4FIP - chains A and D of the 8 polymer chains in the assembly; structure by X-ray diffraction, 2.69 A resolution.

== Chain A ==
Molecule: Ubiquitin carboxyl-terminal hydrolase 8
Source organism: Saccharomyces cerevisiae
Notes: EC 3.4.19.12
Reference sequence: P50102 (UBP8_YEAST); numbering as in UniProt (aligned over 1-471)
Sequence (476 residues; each row starts with the number of its first residue; numbers below 1 keep their minus sign (Gly-4 is residue -4)):
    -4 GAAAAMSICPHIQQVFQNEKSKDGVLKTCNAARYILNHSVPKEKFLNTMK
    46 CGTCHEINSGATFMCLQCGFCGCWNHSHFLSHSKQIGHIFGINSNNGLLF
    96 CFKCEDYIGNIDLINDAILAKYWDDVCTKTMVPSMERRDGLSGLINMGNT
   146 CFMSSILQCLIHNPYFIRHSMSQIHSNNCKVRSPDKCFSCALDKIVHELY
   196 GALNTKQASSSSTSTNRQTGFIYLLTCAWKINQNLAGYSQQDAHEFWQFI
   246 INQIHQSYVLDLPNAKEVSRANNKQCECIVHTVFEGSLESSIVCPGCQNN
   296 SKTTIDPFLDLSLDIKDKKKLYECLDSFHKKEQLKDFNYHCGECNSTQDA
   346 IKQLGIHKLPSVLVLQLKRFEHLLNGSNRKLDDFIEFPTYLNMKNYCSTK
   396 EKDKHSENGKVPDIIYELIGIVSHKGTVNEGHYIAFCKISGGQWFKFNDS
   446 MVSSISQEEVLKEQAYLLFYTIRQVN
Not modelled in the structure: -4 to -1, 200-209, 230-235, 395-400
Differences from the reference sequence: expression tag (-4 to 0); engineered mutation Asn144 (Ser in P50102)
UniProt features mapped onto this chain:
  - zinc finger: Lys22 to Cys122 (UBP-type)
  - active site: Cys146 (Nucleophile), His427 (Proton acceptor)
  - binding site (Zn(2+)): Cys4, His6, Cys46, Cys49, Cys60, Cys63, Cys68, His73, His77, His83, Cys96, Cys99, His170, Cys174, Cys182, Cys185, His250, Cys271, Cys273, His276 and 4 more in UniProt
Bound ions: Zn2+ site 1: Cys4, His6, Cys96, Cys99; Zn2+ site 2: Cys46, Cys49, Cys68, His73; Zn2+ site 3: Cys60, Cys63, His83; Zn2+ site 4: Cys174, Cys182, Cys185; Zn2+ site 5: Cys271, Cys273; Zn2+ site 6: Cys289, Cys292, Cys336, Cys339
What the authors report for this chain:
  - conformationally variable residues (loop rearrangement): Arg133 to Thr145
  - self-association interface (contacts with another copy of this molecule): Asn144, Thr214 to Ile226
  - mutagenesis - N141A/S144N/S149N, N141A: decreased catalytic activity on K48 di-ubiquitin
  - mutagenesis - S144N: increased catalytic activity
  - mutagenesis - S144N (Kd 28 uM): decreased binding to Ubiquitin carboxyl-terminal hydrolase 8 (chain A)
  - mutagenesis - S144N/S149N, S149N: abolished binding to Ubiquitin carboxyl-terminal hydrolase 8 (chain A)
  - mutagenesis - S149N: increased catalytic activity on in the absence of Sgf11-ZnF
  - mutagenesis - S144N, S149N: unchanged catalytic activity on DUBm containing intact Sgf11
  - mutagenesis - N141A/S144N/S149N: decreased catalytic activity on K48-linked diubiquitin

== Chain D ==
Molecule: SAGA-associated factor 73
Source organism: Saccharomyces cerevisiae
Reference sequence: P53165 (SGF73_YEAST); residues 1-96 here = UniProt positions 1-96
Sequence (96 residues; each row starts with the number of its first residue):
     1 MRSGDAEIKGIKPKVIEEYSLSQGSGPSNDSWKSLMSSAKDTPLQYDHMN
    51 RESLKKYFNPNAQLIEDPLDKPIQYRVCEKCGKPLALTAIVDHLEN
Not modelled in the structure: 1-4, 9, 22-23, 96
UniProt features mapped onto this chain:
  - binding site (Zn(2+)): Cys78, Cys81, His93
Bound ions: Zn2+: Cys78, Cys81, His93

== Chain A / chain D interface ==
Pairs across the interface (58):
  Thr23(A) - Trp32(D)
  Ala26(A) - Met36(D)  hydrophobic
  Ala27(A) - Trp32(D)  hydrophobic
  Tyr29(A) - Met36(D)  hydrophobic
  Tyr29(A) - Ala39(D)
  Tyr29(A) - Lys40(D)
  Ile30(A) - Trp32(D)  hydrophobic
  Ile30(A) - Leu35(D)  hydrophobic
  Ile30(A) - Met36(D)  hydrophobic
  Asn32(A) - Leu44(D)
  Asn32(A) - Gln45(D)  hydrogen bond (backbone-backbone)
  His33(A) - Ala39(D)
  His33(A) - Thr42(D)  hydrogen bond (side chain-backbone)
  His33(A) - Leu44(D)
  Ser34(A) - Gln45(D)
  Glu38(A) - Leu35(D)
  Lys39(A) - Asp47(D)  salt bridge
  Asn42(A) - Ser31(D)  hydrogen bond (backbone-side chain)
  Asn42(A) - Trp32(D)
  Asn42(A) - Leu35(D)
  Thr43(A) - Leu35(D)
  Met59(A) - Trp32(D)  hydrophobic
  Cys60(A) - Trp32(D)  hydrogen bond (backbone-side chain)
  Cys63(A) - Asn29(D)
  Cys63(A) - Trp32(D)  hydrogen bond (backbone-side chain)
  Cys63(A) - Lys33(D)
  Gly64(A) - Ser28(D)
  Gly64(A) - Asn29(D)  hydrogen bond (backbone-backbone)
  Gly64(A) - Asp30(D)
  Gly64(A) - Ser31(D)
  Gly64(A) - Trp32(D)  hydrogen bond (backbone-backbone)
  Gly64(A) - Lys33(D)
  Phe65(A) - Ser28(D)
  Phe65(A) - Asn29(D)
  Phe65(A) - Trp32(D)
  Cys66(A) - Ser31(D)
  Cys66(A) - Trp32(D)  hydrophobic
  Asp111(A) - Gln74(D)  hydrogen bond
  Asp111(A) - Leu87(D)
  Leu114(A) - Leu87(D)
  Tyr117(A) - Val91(D)  hydrophobic
  Val121(A) - Arg76(D)  hydrogen bond (backbone-side chain)
  Cys122(A) - Arg76(D)
  Thr123(A) - Glu79(D)
  Lys124(A) - Cys78(D)
  Lys124(A) - Glu79(D)  hydrogen bond (backbone-backbone)
  Lys124(A) - Leu94(D)
  Thr125(A) - Arg76(D)  hydrogen bond (backbone-side chain)
  Thr125(A) - Val77(D)
  Thr125(A) - Glu79(D)
  Met126(A) - Arg76(D)
  Met126(A) - Val77(D)  hydrogen bond (backbone-backbone)
  Met126(A) - Glu79(D)
  Val127(A) - Arg76(D)
  Pro128(A) - Tyr75(D)
  Arg132(A) - Tyr75(D)  hydrogen bond (backbone-side chain)
  Arg133(A) - Ile73(D)
  Arg133(A) - Tyr75(D)
Interface residues without a listed pair, chain A (44 interface residues in all): Val35, Pro36, Lys45, Gly47, His50, His77, Asn90, Asp107, Asn110, Ile113, Trp118, Asp120, Asp134
Interface residues without a listed pair, chain D (31 interface residues in all): Ser25, Ser34, Pro43, Pro72, Leu85, Thr88, Ile90

== Summary ==
44 residues of chain A face 31 of chain D across their interface, with 13 hydrogen bonds and 1 salt bridge.
Among the polar pairs are Lys39(A)-Asp47(D), His33(A)-Thr42(D) and Asn42(A)-Ser31(D). From the paper:
N141A/S144N/S149N and N141A of chain A reduce catalytic activity on K48 di-ubiquitin; conformational
variability at Arg133(A); 5 substitutions were tested in all.
Here chain A is Ubiquitin carboxyl-terminal hydrolase 8 and chain D is SAGA-associated factor 73, both from
Saccharomyces cerevisiae. Entry 4FIP (Structure of the SAGA Ubp8(S144N)/Sgf11(1-72, Delta-ZnF)/Sus1/Sgf73 DUB
module) was determined by X-ray diffraction (same publication as 4FJC and 4FK5).
